Entry 8YH3 (electron microscopy, 3.40 A resolution); this record covers chains B and S of the 5 polymer chains in the assembly.

Chain B:
Molecule: Guanine nucleotide-binding protein G(I)/G(S)/G(T) subunit beta-1
Source organism: Rattus rattus
UniProt: P62871 (GBB1_BOVIN); numbering as in UniProt (aligned over 2-340)
Amino-acid sequence (375 residues; numbered -4 to 370; the number before each row is that of its first residue; numbers below 1 keep their minus sign (Met-4 is residue -4)):
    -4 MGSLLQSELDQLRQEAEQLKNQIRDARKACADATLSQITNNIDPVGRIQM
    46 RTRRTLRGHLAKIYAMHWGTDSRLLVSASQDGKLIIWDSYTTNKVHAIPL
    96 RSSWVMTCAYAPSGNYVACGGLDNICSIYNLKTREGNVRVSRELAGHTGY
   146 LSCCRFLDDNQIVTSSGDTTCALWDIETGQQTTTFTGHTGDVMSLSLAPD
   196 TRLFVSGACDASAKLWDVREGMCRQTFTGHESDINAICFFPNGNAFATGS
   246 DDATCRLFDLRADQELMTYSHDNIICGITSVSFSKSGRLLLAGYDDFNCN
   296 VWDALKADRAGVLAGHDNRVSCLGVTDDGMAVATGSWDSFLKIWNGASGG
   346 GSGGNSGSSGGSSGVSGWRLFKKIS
Unresolved in the structure: -4 to 4, 341-370
Sequence notes: initiating methionine (-4); expression tag (-3 to 1, 341-370)
UniProt features mapped onto this chain:
  - modified residue: Ser2 (N-acetylserine), His266 (Phosphohistidine)

Chain S:
Molecule: scfv16
Source organism: Mus musculus
Notes: antibody fragment or engineered binder
Amino-acid sequence (260 residues; numbered 1 to 248 plus 14 insertion-coded residues; 2 numbers in that range are skipped by the numbering (no residue carries them; nothing is unmodelled there); the number before each row is that of its first residue; a row labelled like 121A-121N holds insertion residues (121A, then the next letters in order)):
     1 DVQLVESGGGLVQPGGSRKLSCSASGFAFSSFGMHWVRQAPEKGLEWVAY
    51 ISSGSGTIYYADTVKGRFTISRDDPKNTLFLQMTSLRSEDTAMYYCVRSI
   101 YYYGSSPFDFWGQGTTLTVSS
121A-121N GGGGSGGGGSGGGG
   124 SDIVMTQATSSVPVTPGESVSISCRSSKSLLHSNGNTYLYWFLQRPGQSP
   174 QLLIYRMSNLASGVPDRFSGSGSGTAFTLTISRLEAEDVGVYYCMQHLEY
   224 PLTFGAGTKLELKAAAASSEDLYFQ
Unresolved in the structure: 1, 121A-121N, 236-248
Disulfide bonds: Cys22-Cys96, Cys147-Cys217

How chain B and chain S interact:
Residue-residue contacts (9):
  Asp66(B) with Tyr103(S)
  Arg68(B) with Tyr103(S)
  Asp83(B) with Tyr103(S)
  Val90(B) with Tyr102(S), hydrophobic
  Arg129(B) with Val2(S); Arg98(S), hydrogen bond (backbone-side chain)
  Glu130(B) with Gly26(S); Phe27(S); Ala28(S), hydrogen bond (backbone-backbone)
Other interface residues (no listed pair), chain B (8 interface residues in all): His91, Gly131
Other interface residues (no listed pair), chain S (9 interface residues in all): Ser31, Phe32

Overview:
8 residues of chain B and 9 residues of chain S are in contact; the contacts include 2 hydrogen bonds. Polar
contacts include Arg129(B)-Arg98(S) and Glu130(B)-Ala28(S).
Chain B is Guanine nucleotide-binding protein G(I)/G(S)/G(T) subunit beta-1 (Rattus rattus) and chain S is
scfv16 (Mus musculus); the structure, A3R-Gi complex bound to m6A, was determined by electron microscopy
together with 8YH0, 8YH2, 8YH5 and 8YH6 from the same study.
